Entry 8BFL (electron microscopy, 4.10 A resolution (low resolution: residue-level contacts below are approximate; hydrogen-bond / salt-bridge calls are withheld)); this record covers chains B and R of the 42 polymer chains in the assembly.

Chain B (and R):
Molecule: Major head protein
From: Klebsiella phage vB_KpM_FBKp24
Notes: chain R of this document is another copy of the same molecule, construct and numbering; everything in this record applies to it too
Reference sequence: A0A7U0GBA8 (A0A7U0GBA8_9CAUD); residues 28-597 here correspond to UniProt positions 193-762 (UniProt number = residue number + 165)
Sequence (570 residues; row label = number of the first residue in the row):
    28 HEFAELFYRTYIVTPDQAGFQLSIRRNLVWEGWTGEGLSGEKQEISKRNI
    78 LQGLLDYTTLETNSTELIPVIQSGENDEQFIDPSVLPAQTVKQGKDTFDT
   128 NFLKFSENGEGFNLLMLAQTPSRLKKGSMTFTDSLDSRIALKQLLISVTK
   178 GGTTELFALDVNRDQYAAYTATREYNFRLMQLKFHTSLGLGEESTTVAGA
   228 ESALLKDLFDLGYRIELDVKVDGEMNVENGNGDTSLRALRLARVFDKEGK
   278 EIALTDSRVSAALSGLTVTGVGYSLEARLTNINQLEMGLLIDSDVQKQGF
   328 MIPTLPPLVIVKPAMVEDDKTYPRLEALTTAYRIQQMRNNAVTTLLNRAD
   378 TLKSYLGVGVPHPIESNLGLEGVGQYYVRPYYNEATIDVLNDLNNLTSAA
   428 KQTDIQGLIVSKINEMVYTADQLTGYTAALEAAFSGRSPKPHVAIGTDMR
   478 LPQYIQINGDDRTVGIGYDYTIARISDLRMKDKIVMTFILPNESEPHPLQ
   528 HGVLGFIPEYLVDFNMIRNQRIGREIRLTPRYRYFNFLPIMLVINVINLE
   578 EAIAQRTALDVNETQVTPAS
From the paper describing this entry:
  - self-association interface (contacts with another copy of this molecule); pairs are residue here / residue on that copy: Asp-419/Arg-583, Glu-442/Arg-477 (salt bridge), Asp-587/Arg-583

How chain B and chain R interact:
Pairs across the interface (21):
  Glu-102(B) / Glu-63(R)
  Glu-102(B) / Gly-64(R)
  Glu-137(B) / Glu-68(R)
  Glu-137(B) / Gln-70(R)
  Asn-140(B) / Ser-66(R)
  Asn-140(B) / Gln-70(R)
  Leu-142(B) / Trp-60(R)
  Met-143(B) / Gly-64(R)
  Met-143(B) / Leu-65(R)
  Ser-155(B) / Thr-61(R)
  Ser-155(B) / Glu-63(R)
  Met-156(B) / Trp-60(R)
  Met-156(B) / Glu-63(R)
  Phe-158(B) / Trp-57(R)
  Phe-158(B) / Gly-59(R)
  Arg-200(B) / Lys-324(R)
  Asn-203(B) / Val-322(R)
  Phe-204(B) / Val-322(R)
  Phe-204(B) / Lys-324(R)
  Asn-256(B) / Trp-60(R)
  Asn-258(B) / Gln-70(R)
Interface residues without a listed pair, chain B (17 interface residues in all): Gln-146, Gly-154, Glu-201, Tyr-202
Interface residues without a listed pair, chain R (16 interface residues in all): Glu-71, Leu-317, Asp-321, Gln-323

In short:
Chain B and chain R form an interface of 17 and 16 residues respectively. From the paper: a self-association
interface involving Asp-419(B), Glu-442(B) and Asp-587(B).
Chain B and chain R are both Major head protein (Klebsiella phage vB_KpM_FBKp24); the structure, Jumbo Phage
phi-kp24 empty capsid hexamers, was determined by electron microscopy together with 8AU1 and 8BFK from the
same study.
